PDB entry 6CET | electron microscopy, 4.40 A resolution (low resolution: residue-level contacts below are approximate; hydrogen-bond / salt-bridge calls are withheld) | chains N and D of the 3 polymer chains in the assembly

[Chain N]
Name: GATOR complex protein NPRL2
Source organism: Homo sapiens
Reference sequence: Q8WTW4 (NPRL2_HUMAN); residues 1-380 here = UniProt positions 1-380
Amino-acid sequence (380 residues; each row starts with the number of its first residue):
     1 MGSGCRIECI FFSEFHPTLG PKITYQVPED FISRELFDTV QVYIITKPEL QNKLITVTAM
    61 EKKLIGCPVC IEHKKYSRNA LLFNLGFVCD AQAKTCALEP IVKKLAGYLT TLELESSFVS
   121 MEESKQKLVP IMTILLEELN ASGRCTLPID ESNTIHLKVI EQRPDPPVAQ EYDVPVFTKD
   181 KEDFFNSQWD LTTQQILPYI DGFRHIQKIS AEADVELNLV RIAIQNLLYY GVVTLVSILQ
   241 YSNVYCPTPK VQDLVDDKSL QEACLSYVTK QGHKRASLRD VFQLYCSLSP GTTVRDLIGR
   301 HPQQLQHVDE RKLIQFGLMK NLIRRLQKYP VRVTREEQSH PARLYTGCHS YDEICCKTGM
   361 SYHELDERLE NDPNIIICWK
Disordered / not traced: 1-2, 29-35, 288-314, 331-344, 372-380
UniProt features mapped onto this chain:
  - binding site (GDP): R78
  - site: S124 (Arginine finger)
  - modified residue: R78 (Asymmetric dimethylarginine)
  - cross-link (Glycyl lysine isopeptide (Lys-Gly)): K158 (interchain with G-Cter in ubiquitin), K357 (interchain with G-Cter in ubiquitin)

[Chain D]
Name: GATOR complex protein DEPDC5
Source organism: Homo sapiens
Reference sequence: O75140 (DEPD5_HUMAN); numbering as in UniProt (aligned over 1-1603)
Amino-acid sequence (1603 residues; numbered 1 to 1603; the number before each row is that of its first residue):
     1 MRTTKVYKLV IHKKGFGGSD DELVVNPKVF PHIKLGDIVE IAHPNDEYSP LLLQVKSLKE
    61 DLQKETISVD QTVTQVFRLR PYQDVYVNVV DPKDVTLDLV ELTFKDQYIG RGDMWRLKKS
   121 LVSTCAYITQ KVEFAGIRAQ AGELWVKNEK VMCGYISEDT RVVFRSTSAM VYIFIQMSCE
   181 MWDFDIYGDL YFEKAVNGFL ADLFTKWKEK NCSHEVTVVL FSRTFYDAKS VDEFPEINRA
   241 SIRQDHKGRF YEDFYKVVVQ NERREEWTSL LVTIKKLFIQ YPVLVRLEQA EGFPQGDNST
   301 SAQGNYLEAI NLSFNVFDKH YINRNFDRTG QMSVVITPGV GVFEVDRLLM ILTKQRMIDN
   361 GIGVDLVCMG EQPLHAVPLF KLHNRSAPRD SRLGDDYNIP HWINHSFYTS KSQLFCNSFT
   421 PRIKLAGKKP ASEKAKNGRD TSLGSPKESE NALPIQVDYD AYDAQVFRLP GPSRAQCLTT
   481 CRSVRERESH SRKSASSCDV SSSPSLPSRT LPTEEVRSQA SDDSSLGKSA NILMIPHPHL
   541 HQYEVSSSLG YTSTRDVLEN MMEPPQRDSS APGRFHVGSA ESMLHVRPGG YTPQRALINP
   601 FAPSRMPMKL TSNRRRWMHT FPVGPSGEAI QIHHQTRQNM AELQGSGQRD PTHSSAELLE
   661 LAYHEAAGRH SNSRQPGDGM SFLNFSGTEE LSVGLLSNSG AGMNPRTQNK DSLEDSVSTS
   721 PDPILTLSAP PVVPGFCCTV GVDWKSLTTP ACLPLTTDYF PDRQGLQNDY TEGCYDLLPE
   781 ADIDRRDEDG VQMTAQQVFE EFICQRLMQG YQIIVQPKTQ KPNPAVPPPL SSSPLYSRGL
   841 VSRNRPEEED QYWLSMGRTF HKVTLKDKMI TVTRYLPKYP YESAQIHYTY SLCPSHSDSE
   901 FVSCWVEFSH ERLEEYKWNY LDQYICSAGS EDFSLIESLK FWRTRFLLLP ACVTATKRIT
   961 EGEAHCDIYG DRPRADEDEW QLLDGFVRFV EGLNRIRRRH RSDRMMRKGT AMKGLQMTGP
  1021 ISTHSLESTA PPVGKKGTSA LSALLEMEAS QKCLGEQQAA VHGGKSSAQS AESSSVAMTP
  1081 TYMDSPRKDG AFFMEFVRSP RTASSAFYPQ VSVDQTATPM LDGTSLGICT GQSMDRGNSQ
  1141 TFGNSQNIGE QGYSSTNSSD SSSQQLVASS LTSSSTLTEI LEAMKHPSTG VQLLSEQKGL
  1201 SPYCFISAEV VHWLVNHVEG IQTQAMAIDI MQKMLEEQLI THASGEAWRT FIYGFYFYKI
  1261 VTDKEPDRVA MQQPATTWHT AGVDDFASFQ RKWFEVAFVA EELVHSEIPA FLLPWLPSRP
  1321 ASYASRHSSF SRSFGGRSQA AALLAATVPE QRTVTLDVDV NNRTDRLEWC SCYYHGNFSL
  1381 NAAFEIKLHW MAVTAAVLFE MVQGWHRKAT SCGFLLVPVL EGPFALPSYL YGDPLRAQLF
  1441 IPLNISCLLK EGSEHLFDSF EPETYWDRMH LFQEAIAHRF GFVQDKYSAS AFNFPAENKP
  1501 QYIHVTGTVF LQLPYSKRKF SGQQRRRRNS TSSTNQNMFC EERVGYNWAY NTMLTKTWRS
  1561 SATGDEKFAD RLLKDFTDFC INRDNRLVTF WTSCLEKMHA SAP
Disordered / not traced: 1-37, 386-393, 428-725, 783-794, 879-972, 998-1082, 1105-1170, 1261-1282, 1317-1347, 1448-1462, 1515-1542, 1598-1603
UniProt features mapped onto this chain:
  - modified residue (Phosphoserine): S505, S1002, S1530
From the paper describing this entry:
  - mutagenesis - Y775A (20- and 10-fold): increased catalytic activity

[How chain N and chain D interact]
Pairs across the interface - 43 pairs, chain N then chain D:
  P100(N) with Y187(D)
  K104(N) with F184(D); G188(D); D189(D); E193(D)
  Y108(N) with E193(D)
  E115(N) with V272(D)
  E151(N) with K276(D); I279(D)
  S152(N) with I279(D)
  N153(N) with I279(D)
  T154(N) with I279(D)
  H156(N) with F184(D); L190(D)
  L157(N) with F184(D)
  K158(N) with F184(D)
  I160(N) with G188(D)
  P166(N) with C416(D)
  D183(N) with K424(D); L425(D)
  F184(N) with R422(D); I423(D)
  F185(N) with I423(D); L425(D)
  Q188(N) with I423(D)
  W189(N) with P421(D)
  D190(N) with F419(D); T420(D); P421(D)
  T192(N) with L374(D)
  T193(N) with T420(D)
  Q195(N) with V732(D)
  D214(N) with V733(D)
  V215(N) with V733(D)
  L219(N) with L374(D); V733(D)
  I222(N) with L374(D)
  A223(N) with L374(D)
  N226(N) with C416(D); S418(D); F419(D)
  Y230(N) with S418(D); T420(D)
Interface residues without a listed pair, chain N (32 interface residues in all): T111, L191, Y229
Interface residues without a listed pair, chain D (28 interface residues in all): D185, K275, E371, H375, K381, Y397, P731

[Summary]
32 residues of chain N and 28 residues of chain D are in contact. From UniProt: GDP-binding residue R78(N) on
chain N. The paper reports that Y775A of chain D increases catalytic activity.
Here chain N is GATOR complex protein NPRL2 and chain D is GATOR complex protein DEPDC5, both from Homo
sapiens. Entry 6CET (Cryo-EM structure of GATOR1) was determined by electron microscopy (same publication as
6CES).
